Entry 3IW1 (X-ray diffraction, 2.00 A resolution); this record covers chain A.

Chain A:
Name: Cytochrome P450 CYP125
Organism: Mycobacterium tuberculosis
Notes: EC 1.14.-.-
Reference sequence: P63709 (CP125_MYCTU); numbering as in UniProt (aligned over 1-433)
Amino-acid sequence (433 residues; numbered 1 to 433; the number before each row is that of its first residue):
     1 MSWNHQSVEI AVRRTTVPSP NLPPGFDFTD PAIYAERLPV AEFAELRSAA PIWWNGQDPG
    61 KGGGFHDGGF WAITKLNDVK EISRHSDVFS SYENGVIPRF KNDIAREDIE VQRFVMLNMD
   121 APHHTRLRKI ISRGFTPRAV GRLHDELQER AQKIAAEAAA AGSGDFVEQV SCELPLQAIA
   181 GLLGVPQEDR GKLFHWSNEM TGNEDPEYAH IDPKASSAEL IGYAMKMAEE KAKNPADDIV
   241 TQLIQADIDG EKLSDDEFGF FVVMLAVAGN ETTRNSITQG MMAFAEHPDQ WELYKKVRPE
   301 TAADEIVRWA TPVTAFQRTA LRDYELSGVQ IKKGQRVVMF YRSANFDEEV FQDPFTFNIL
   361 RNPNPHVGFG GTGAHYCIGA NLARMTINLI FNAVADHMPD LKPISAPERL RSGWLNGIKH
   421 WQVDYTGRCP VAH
Not modelled in the structure: 1-19, 232-238, 248-249, 427-433
Metal / ion sites: heme Fe near Cys377 (its only coordinating residue here)
Small-molecule neighbours:
  - 4-androstene-3-17-dione (ASD): Ile97, Val111, Gln112, Phe114, Val115, Met200, Thr201, Gly202, Pro213, Lys214, Ser217, Ile221, Phe260, Val263, Val267
  - heme (HEM): Met116, Leu117, His124, Arg128, Phe135, Ile179, Met264, Leu265, Ala268, Gly269, Thr272, Thr273, Ser276, Val307, Pro312, Val313, Phe316, Arg318, Tyr341, Gly368, Phe369, Gly370, Gly371, Ala374, His375, Tyr376, Cys377, Ile378, Gly379, Leu382, Ala383, Ile387
Reported in the primary citation:
  - binding site for 4-androstene-3-17-dione: Val111, Gly202, Lys214, Ser217, Ile221
  - catalytic residues: Thr201, Glu271, Thr272 (proposed by the authors, not directly observed)

Summary:
Bound to chain A: 4-androstene-3-17-dione and heme. The paper reports catalytic residues Thr201, Glu271 and
Thr272; a binding site for 4-androstene-3-17-dione at Val111, Gly202 and Lys214 among others.
Chain A is Cytochrome P450 CYP125 (Mycobacterium tuberculosis); the structure, Crystal structure of
Mycobacterium tuberculosis cytochrome P450 CYP125 in complex with androstenedione, was determined by X-ray
diffraction together with 3IVY, 3IW0 and 3IW2 from the same study.
